Entry 7RWZ (electron microscopy, 4.00 A resolution); this record covers chains B and C of the 4 polymer chains in the assembly.

# Chain B (and C)
Molecule: Major capsid protein
From: Staphylococcus aureus
Notes: chain C of this document is another copy of the same molecule, construct and numbering; everything in this record applies to it too
UniProtKB: A0A7H9CBC0 (A0A7H9CBC0_STAAU); residues 1-402 here correspond to UniProt positions 248-649 (UniProt number = residue number + 247)
Amino-acid sequence (402 residues; numbered 1 to 402; the number before each row is that of its first residue):
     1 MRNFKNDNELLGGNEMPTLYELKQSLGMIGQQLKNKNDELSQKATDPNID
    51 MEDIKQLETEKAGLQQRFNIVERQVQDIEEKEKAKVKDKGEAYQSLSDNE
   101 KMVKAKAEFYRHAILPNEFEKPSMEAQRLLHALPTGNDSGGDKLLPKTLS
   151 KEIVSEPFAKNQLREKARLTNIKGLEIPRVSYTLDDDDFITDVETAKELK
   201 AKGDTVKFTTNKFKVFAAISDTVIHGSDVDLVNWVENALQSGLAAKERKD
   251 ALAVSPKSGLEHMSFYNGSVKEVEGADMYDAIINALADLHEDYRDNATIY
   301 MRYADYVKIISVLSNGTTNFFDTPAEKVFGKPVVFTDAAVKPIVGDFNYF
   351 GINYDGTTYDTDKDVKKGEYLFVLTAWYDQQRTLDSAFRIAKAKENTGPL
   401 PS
Unresolved in the structure: 1-128, 394-402 (chain C: 1-133, 394-402)

# How chain B and chain C interact
Residue-residue contacts - 57 pairs, chain B then chain C:
  S139(B) - T357(C)  hydrogen bond (side chain-backbone)
  G141(B) - T357(C)
  D142(B) - T357(C)  hydrogen bond
  L144(B) - E236(C)
  L144(B) - Q240(C)  hydrogen bond (backbone-side chain)
  L144(B) - L374(C)  hydrophobic
  L145(B) - L243(C)  hydrophobic
  L145(B) - T357(C)
  P146(B) - R164(C)
  T148(B) - L169(C)
  L149(B) - L169(C)  hydrophobic
  L149(B) - T170(C)
  L149(B) - N171(C)
  S150(B) - L169(C)  hydrogen bond (side chain-backbone)
  K151(B) - I172(C)
  I153(B) - R168(C)
  V154(B) - R168(C)
  S155(B) - N348(C)
  E156(B) - N296(C)  hydrogen bond
  E156(B) - D346(C)
  E156(B) - N348(C)
  F158(B) - S181(C)
  F158(B) - N348(C)
  F158(B) - Y349(C)
  A159(B) - Y182(C)
  K214(B) - L184(C)
  K214(B) - D185(C)  hydrogen bond (backbone-backbone)
  F216(B) - Y182(C)
  F216(B) - T183(C)  hydrogen bond (backbone-backbone)
  A217(B) - S181(C)
  S220(B) - D204(C)
  S220(B) - T205(C)
  T222(B) - T205(C)
  V223(B) - E176(C)
  V223(B) - T205(C)
  S227(B) - G174(C)  hydrogen bond (side chain-backbone)
  W234(B) - P178(C)
  A238(B) - S181(C)
  A238(B) - Y182(C)
  S241(B) - Y182(C)
  G242(B) - Y182(C)
  K246(B) - D185(C)
  K249(B) - D187(C)  salt bridge
  Y303(B) - K327(C)  hydrogen bond (side chain-backbone)
  Y303(B) - G330(C)
  S311(B) - N315(C)
  S314(B) - T318(C)
  N315(B) - N315(C)  hydrogen bond
  G316(B) - T317(C)
  T317(B) - T317(C)
  T317(B) - T318(C)
  N319(B) - T318(C)
  N319(B) - F320(C)
  N319(B) - T323(C)
  F321(B) - F320(C)  hydrophobic
  F321(B) - K327(C)
  D337(B) - R294(C)  salt bridge
Other interface residues (no listed pair), chain B (50 interface residues in all): L129, K143, E152, V215, A218, D228, V229, A245, R248, K257, V307, T318
Other interface residues (no listed pair), chain C (47 interface residues in all): L175, I177, V180, L239, Y279, D292, D295, V328, F329, Y354, Y359, D362, V365

# In short
The interface between chain B and chain C involves 50 residues on one side and 47 on the other, with 10
hydrogen bonds and 2 salt bridges. Polar pairs include K249(B)-D187(C), D337(B)-R294(C) and S139(B)-T357(C).
Chain B and chain C are both Major capsid protein (Staphylococcus aureus); the structure, SaPIbov5 procapsid
structure including size redirecting protein Ccm, was determined by electron microscopy.
